Entry 1Y5J (X-ray diffraction, 2.03 A resolution); this record covers chains A and C of the 4 polymer chains in the assembly.

# Chain A (and C)
Protein: Hemoglobin alpha chain
Source organism: Homo sapiens
Notes: chain C of this document is another copy of the same molecule, construct and numbering; everything in this record applies to it too
Reference sequence: P69905 (HBA_HUMAN); residue numbers follow UniProt; this construct covers 1-141
Chain sequence (141 residues; each row starts with the number of its first residue):
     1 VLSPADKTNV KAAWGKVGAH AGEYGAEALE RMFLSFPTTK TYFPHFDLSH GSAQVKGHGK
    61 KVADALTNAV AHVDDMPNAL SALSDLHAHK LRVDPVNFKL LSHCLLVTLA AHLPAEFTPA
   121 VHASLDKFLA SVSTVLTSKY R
Bound ions: heme Fe near His87 (its only coordinating residue here)
Small-molecule neighbours: heme (HEM): Met32, Thr39, Tyr42, Phe43, His45, Phe46, His58, Lys61, Val62, Ala65, Leu66, Leu83, Leu86, His87, Leu91, Val93, Asn97, Phe98, Leu101, Val132, Leu136
Curated features (UniProtKB/Swiss-Prot):
  - site: Lys61 (Not glycated)
  - natural variant: Asp6 (A6D: In J-Toronto; this construct carries the variant), Ala13 (A13D: In J-Paris 1/J-Aljezur), Glu27 (A27E: In Shenyang; this construct carries the variant), Lys61 (K61N: In Zambia; deletion: In Clinic), Asp64 (A64D: In Pontoise; this construct carries the variant), Asp75 (D75A: In Lille; D75G: In Chapel Hill; D75N: In G-Pest), Ala111 (A111D: In Petah Tikva)

# Interface between chain A and chain C
Contacting residue pairs (4):
  Asp126(A) - Arg141(C)  salt bridge
  Lys127(A) - Arg141(C)  hydrogen bond (side chain-backbone)
  Arg141(A) - Asp126(C)  salt bridge
  Arg141(A) - Lys127(C)  hydrogen bond (backbone-side chain)
Other interface residues (no listed pair), chain A (6 interface residues in all): Val1, Ala123, Ala130
Other interface residues (no listed pair), chain C (6 interface residues in all): Val1, Ala123, Ala130

# In short
The chain A/chain C interface involves 6 residues from each chain, with 2 hydrogen bonds and 2 salt bridges.
Polar pairs include Asp126(A)-Arg141(C) and Lys127(A)-Arg141(C). Chain A binds heme.
Chain A and chain C are both Hemoglobin alpha chain (Homo sapiens); the structure, T-To-T(High) quaternary
transitions in human hemoglobin: betaH97A deoxy low-salt (1 test set), was determined by X-ray diffraction,
deposited together with 1XXT, 1XY0, 1XZ5, 1XZ7, 1XZU, 1XZV and 45 further entries.
